7WTR - chains C2 and SL of the 19 polymer chains in the assembly; structure by electron microscopy, 3.50 A resolution.

# Chain C2
Molecule: 18S rRNA
From: Saccharomyces cerevisiae
Sequence (1800 nucleotides; row label = number of the first residue in the row):
     1 UAUCUGGUUGAUCCUGCCAGUAGUCAUAUGCUUGUCUCAAAGAUUAAGCC
    51 AUGCAUGUCUAAGUAUAAGCAAUUUAUACAGUGAAACUGCGAAUGGCUCA
   101 UUAAAUCAGUUAUCGUUUAUUUGAUAGUUCCUUUACUACAUGGUAUAACU
   151 GUGGUAAUUCUAGAGCUAAUACAUGCUUAAAAUCUCGACCCUUUGGAAGA
   201 GAUGUAUUUAUUAGAUAAAAAAUCAAUGUCUUCGGACUCUUUGAUGAUUC
   251 AUAAUAACUUUUCGAAUCGCAUGGCCUUGUGCUGGCGAUGGUUCAUUCAA
   301 AUUUCUGCCCUAUCAACUUUCGAUGGUAGGAUAGUGGCCUACCAUGGUUU
   351 CAACGGGUAACGGGGAAUAAGGGUUCGAUUCCGGAGAGGGAGCCUGAGAA
   401 ACGGCUACCACAUCCAAGGAAGGCAGCAGGCGCGCAAAUUACCCAAUCCU
   451 AAUUCAGGGAGGUAGUGACAAUAAAUAACGAUACAGGGCCCAUUCGGGUC
   501 UUGUAAUUGGAAUGAGUACAAUGUAAAUACCUUAACGAGGAACAAUUGGA
   551 GGGCAAGUCUGGUGCCAGCAGCCGCGGUAAUUCCAGCUCCAAUAGCGUAU
   601 AUUAAAGUUGUUGCAGUUAAAAAGCUCGUAGUUGAACUUUGGGCCCGGUU
   651 GGCCGGUCCGAUUUUUUCGUGUACUGGAUUUCCAACGGGGCCUUUCCUUC
   701 UGGCUAACCUUGAGUCCUUGUGGCUCUUGGCGAACCAGGACUUUUACUUU
   751 GAAAAAAUUAGAGUGUUCAAAGCAGGCGUAUUGCUCGAAUAUAUUAGCAU
   801 GGAAUAAUAGAAUAGGACGUUUGGUUCUAUUUUGUUGGUUUCUAGGACCA
   851 UCGUAAUGAUUAAUAGGGACGGUCGGGGGCAUCAGUAUUCAAUUGUCAGA
   901 GGUGAAAUUCUUGGAUUUAUUGAAGACUAACUACUGCGAAAGCAUUUGCC
   951 AAGGACGUUUUCAUUAAUCAAGAACGAAAGUUAGGGGAUCGAAGAUGAUC
  1001 AGAUACCGUCGUAGUCUUAACCAUAAACUAUGCCGACUAGGGAUCGGGUG
  1051 GUGUUUUUUUAAUGACCCACUCGGCACCUUACGAGAAAUCAAAGUCUUUG
  1101 GGUUCUGGGGGGAGUAUGGUCGCAAGGCUGAAACUUAAAGGAAUUGACGG
  1151 AAGGGCACCACCAGGAGUGGAGCCUGCGGCUUAAUUUGACUCAACACGGG
  1201 GAAACUCACCAGGUCCAGACACAAUAAGGAUUGACAGAUUGAGAGCUCUU
  1251 UCUUGAUUUUGUGGGUGGUGGUGCAUGGCCGUUCUUAGUUGGUGGAGUGA
  1301 UUUGUCUGCUUAAUUGCGAUAACGAACGAGACCUUAACCUACUAAAUAGU
  1351 GGUGCUAGCAUUUGCUGGUUAUCCACUUCUUAGAGGGACUAUCGGUUUCA
  1401 AGCCGAUGGAAGUUUGAGGCAAUAACAGGUCUGUGAUGCCCUUAGACGUU
  1451 CUGGGCCGCACGCGCGCUACACUGACGGAGCCAGCGAGUCUAACCUUGGC
  1501 CGAGAGGUCUUGGUAAUCUUGUGAAACUCCGUCGUGCUGGGGAUAGAGCA
  1551 UUGUAAUUAUUGCUCUUCAACGAGGAAUUCCUAGUAAGCGCAAGUCAUCA
  1601 GCUUGCGUUGAUUACGUCCCUGCCCUUUGUACACACCGCCCGUCGCUAGU
  1651 ACCGAUUGAAUGGCUUAGUGAGGCCUCAGGAUCUGCUUAGAGAAGGGGGC
  1701 AACUCCAUCUCAGAGCGGAGAAUUUGGACAAACUUGGUCAUUUAGAGGAA
  1751 CUAAAAGUCGUAACAAGGUUUCCGUAGGUGAACCUGCGGAAGGAUCAUUA
Not modelled in the structure: 73-75, 133-135, 489-498, 659-675, 1157-1621, 1631-1634

# Chain SL
Name: 40S ribosomal protein S11-A
From: Saccharomyces cerevisiae
UniProtKB: P0CX47 (RS11A_YEAST); residue numbers follow UniProt; this construct covers 1-156
Sequence (156 residues; row label = number of the first residue in the row):
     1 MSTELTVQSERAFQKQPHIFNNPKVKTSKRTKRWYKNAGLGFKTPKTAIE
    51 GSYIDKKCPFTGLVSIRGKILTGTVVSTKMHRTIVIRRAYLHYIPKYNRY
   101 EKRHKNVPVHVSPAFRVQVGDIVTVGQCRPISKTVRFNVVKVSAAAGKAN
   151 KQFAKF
Not modelled in the structure: 1, 148-156
Swiss-Prot annotation at these positions:
  - modified residue: Ser2 (N-acetylserine)
  - cross-link (Glycyl lysine isopeptide (Lys-Gly)): Lys15 (interchain with G-Cter in ubiquitin), Lys46 (interchain with G-Cter in ubiquitin), Lys56 (interchain with G-Cter in ubiquitin), Lys57 (interchain with G-Cter in ubiquitin), Lys79 (interchain with G-Cter in ubiquitin), Lys96 (interchain with G-Cter in ubiquitin), Lys105 (interchain with G-Cter in ubiquitin), Lys133 (interchain with G-Cter in ubiquitin), Lys141 (interchain with G-Cter in ubiquitin), Lys148 (interchain with G-Cter in ubiquitin)

# Chain C2 / chain SL interface
Residue-residue contacts - 94 pairs, chain C2 then chain SL:
  U111(C2) - Lys69(SL)  sugar contact
  A112(C2) - Arg67(SL)  hydrogen bond to the sugar
  C114(C2) - Ser65(SL)  hydrogen bond to the sugar
  C114(C2) - Arg67(SL)  sugar contact
  G115(C2) - Ser65(SL)  phosphate contact
  G115(C2) - Arg67(SL)  salt bridge to the phosphate
  G115(C2) - Arg129(SL)  salt bridge to the phosphate
  G115(C2) - Pro130(SL)  base contact
  A210(C2) - His18(SL)  salt bridge to the phosphate
  U211(C2) - His18(SL)  phosphate contact
  U211(C2) - Phe20(SL)  phosphate contact
  U212(C2) - Phe20(SL)  phosphate contact
  G246(C2) - Ala38(SL)  hydrogen bond to the base
  G246(C2) - Gly39(SL)  sugar contact
  G246(C2) - Leu40(SL)  hydrogen bond to the sugar
  G246(C2) - Ile66(SL)  hydrogen bond to the base
  G246(C2) - Arg67(SL)  base contact
  A247(C2) - Asn37(SL)  hydrogen bond to the sugar
  A247(C2) - Ala38(SL)  sugar contact
  A247(C2) - Gly39(SL)  sugar contact
  A247(C2) - Ile66(SL)  base contact
  A247(C2) - Arg67(SL)  base contact
  U248(C2) - Trp34(SL)  phosphate contact
  U248(C2) - Lys36(SL)  sugar contact
  U249(C2) - Gln16(SL)  base contact
  U249(C2) - Pro17(SL)  hydrogen bond to the base
  U249(C2) - His18(SL)  hydrogen bond to the base
  U249(C2) - Trp34(SL)  hydrogen bond to the phosphate
  U249(C2) - Leu63(SL)  base contact
  U303(C2) - Gln127(SL)  sugar contact
  U303(C2) - Arg136(SL)  hydrogen bond to the phosphate
  U304(C2) - Lys69(SL)  base contact
  U304(C2) - Gln127(SL)  hydrogen bond to the sugar
  U304(C2) - Arg136(SL)  salt bridge to the phosphate
  U304(C2) - Phe137(SL)  phosphate contact
  C305(C2) - Lys69(SL)  sugar contact
  C305(C2) - Arg88(SL)  phosphate contact
  C305(C2) - Phe137(SL)  phosphate contact
  U306(C2) - Tyr90(SL)  hydrogen bond to the phosphate
  U306(C2) - Lys105(SL)  salt bridge to the phosphate
  G307(C2) - Tyr90(SL)  hydrogen bond to the phosphate
  G307(C2) - His92(SL)  sugar contact
  G307(C2) - Arg103(SL)  salt bridge to the phosphate
  G307(C2) - Lys105(SL)  salt bridge to the phosphate
  C308(C2) - Arg103(SL)  salt bridge to the phosphate
  U324(C2) - Met80(SL)  hydrogen bond to the sugar
  U324(C2) - Lys133(SL)  phosphate contact
  U324(C2) - Thr134(SL)  phosphate contact
  G325(C2) - Met80(SL)  sugar contact
  G325(C2) - His81(SL)  hydrogen bond to the sugar
  G325(C2) - Thr83(SL)  sugar contact
  G325(C2) - Ser132(SL)  hydrogen bond to the phosphate
  G325(C2) - Thr134(SL)  hydrogen bond to the phosphate
  G325(C2) - Val135(SL)  phosphate contact
  G326(C2) - Glu10(SL)  sugar contact
  G326(C2) - Lys57(SL)  salt bridge to the phosphate
  G326(C2) - His81(SL)  sugar contact
  G326(C2) - Ser132(SL)  hydrogen bond to the phosphate
  U327(C2) - Glu10(SL)  sugar contact
  U327(C2) - Gln14(SL)  hydrogen bond to the phosphate
  U327(C2) - Lys57(SL)  salt bridge to the phosphate
  A328(C2) - Lys56(SL)  salt bridge to the phosphate
  U335(C2) - Arg129(SL)  hydrogen bond to the sugar
  U335(C2) - Pro130(SL)  hydrogen bond to the sugar
  G336(C2) - Pro130(SL)  sugar contact
  G336(C2) - Ile131(SL)  sugar contact
  G336(C2) - Ser132(SL)  sugar contact
  G336(C2) - Lys133(SL)  hydrogen bond to the sugar
  C338(C2) - Lys133(SL)  salt bridge to the phosphate
  G346(C2) - Lys79(SL)  phosphate contact
  G346(C2) - Met80(SL)  phosphate contact
  G347(C2) - Ser77(SL)  hydrogen bond to the phosphate
  G347(C2) - Met80(SL)  phosphate contact
  G347(C2) - Val85(SL)  phosphate contact
  U348(C2) - Val85(SL)  phosphate contact
  U348(C2) - Asn106(SL)  phosphate contact
  U349(C2) - His104(SL)  salt bridge to the phosphate
  U349(C2) - Asn106(SL)  phosphate contact
  U350(C2) - His104(SL)  phosphate contact
  C351(C2) - Arg87(SL)  base contact
  C351(C2) - Lys102(SL)  base contact
  C351(C2) - Arg103(SL)  base contact
  C351(C2) - His104(SL)  hydrogen bond to the base
  G373(C2) - Pro95(SL)  phosphate contact
  G373(C2) - Lys96(SL)  hydrogen bond to the phosphate
  U374(C2) - Lys96(SL)  salt bridge to the phosphate
  G610(C2) - Lys96(SL)  salt bridge to the phosphate
  U611(C2) - Lys96(SL)  hydrogen bond to the base
  U611(C2) - Tyr97(SL)  sugar contact
  U611(C2) - Arg99(SL)  sugar contact
  U632(C2) - Lys102(SL)  salt bridge to the phosphate
  G797(C2) - Lys69(SL)  hydrogen bond to the sugar
  G838(C2) - Ser28(SL)  hydrogen bond to the phosphate
  U839(C2) - Ser28(SL)  hydrogen bond to the phosphate
Other interface residues (no listed pair), chain C2 (47 interface residues in all): U113, G337, C342, A740, C747, U748, U794, U795
Other interface residues (no listed pair), chain SL (59 interface residues in all): Arg11, Ala12, Lys32, Lys43, Gly68, Leu71, Tyr93, Asn98, Tyr100, His110

# In short
Chain C2 and chain SL form an interface of 47 and 59 residues respectively, with 29 hydrogen bonds and 16 salt
bridges. Polar pairs include G246(C2)-Ala38(SL), G246(C2)-Ile66(SL) and U249(C2)-Pro17(SL).
Chain C2 is 18S rRNA and chain SL is 40S ribosomal protein S11-A, both from Saccharomyces cerevisiae; the
structure, Cryo-EM structure of a yeast pre-40S ribosomal subunit - State Tsr1-3, was determined by electron
microscopy, deposited together with 7WTN, 7WTO, 7WTP and 7WTQ.
